Entry 4J3S (X-ray diffraction, 1.75 A resolution); this record covers chain A.

== Chain A ==
Name: Limit dextrinase
Organism: Hordeum vulgare
Notes: EC 3.2.1.41
UniProtKB: Q9FYY0 (Q9FYY0_HORVU); residues 2-885 here correspond to UniProt positions 22-905 (UniProt number = residue number + 20)
Chain sequence (905 residues; numbered -19 to 885; the number before each row is that of its first residue; numbers below 1 keep their minus sign (Met-19 is residue -19)):
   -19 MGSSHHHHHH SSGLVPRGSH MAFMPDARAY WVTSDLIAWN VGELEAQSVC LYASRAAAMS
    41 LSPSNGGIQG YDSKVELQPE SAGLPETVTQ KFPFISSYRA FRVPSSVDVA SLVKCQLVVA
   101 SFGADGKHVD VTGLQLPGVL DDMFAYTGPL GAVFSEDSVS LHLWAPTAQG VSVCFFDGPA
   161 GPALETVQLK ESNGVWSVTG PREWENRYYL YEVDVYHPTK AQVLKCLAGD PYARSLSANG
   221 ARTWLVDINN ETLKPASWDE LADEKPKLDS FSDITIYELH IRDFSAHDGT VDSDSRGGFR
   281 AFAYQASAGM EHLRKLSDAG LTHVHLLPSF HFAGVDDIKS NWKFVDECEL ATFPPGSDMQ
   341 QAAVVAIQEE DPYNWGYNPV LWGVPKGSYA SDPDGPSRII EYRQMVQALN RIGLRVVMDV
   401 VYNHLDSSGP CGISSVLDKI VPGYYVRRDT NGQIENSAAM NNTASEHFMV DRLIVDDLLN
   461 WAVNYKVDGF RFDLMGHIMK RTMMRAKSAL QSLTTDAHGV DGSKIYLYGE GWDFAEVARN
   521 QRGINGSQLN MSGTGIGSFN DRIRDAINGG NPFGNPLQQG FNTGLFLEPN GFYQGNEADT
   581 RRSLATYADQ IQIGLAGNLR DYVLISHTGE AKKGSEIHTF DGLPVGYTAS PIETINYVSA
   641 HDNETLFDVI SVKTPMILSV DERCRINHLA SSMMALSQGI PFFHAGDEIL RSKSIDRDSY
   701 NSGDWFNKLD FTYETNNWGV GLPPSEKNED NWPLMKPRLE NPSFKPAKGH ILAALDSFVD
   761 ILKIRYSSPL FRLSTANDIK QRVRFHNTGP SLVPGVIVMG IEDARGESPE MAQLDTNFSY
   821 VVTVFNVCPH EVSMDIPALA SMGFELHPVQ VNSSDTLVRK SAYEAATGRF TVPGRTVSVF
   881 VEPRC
Disordered / not traced: -19 to 4, 23-27, 40-48, 103-108, 573-578, 885
Sequence notes: expression tag (-19 to 1)
Metal / ion sites: Ca2+: Gln348, Asp351, Tyr353, Asn701
From the paper describing this entry:
  - binding site for alpha-D-glucopyranose: Lys247, Arg294, Ser297, Asp298, Leu301, Arg391, Trp512, Phe553, Arg582
  - catalytic residues: Asp473, Glu510, Asp642 (citing earlier work)
  - mutagenesis - M440G: unchanged catalytic activity on pullulan
  - mutagenesis - M440G (2.6-fold): decreased catalytic activity on amylopectin
  - specificity-determining residues: Trp512, Phe553 (proposed by the authors, not directly observed)

== Overview ==
Gln348, Asp351, Tyr353 and Asn701 coordinate Ca2+. From the paper: catalytic residues Asp473, Glu510 and
Asp642; M440G reduces catalytic activity on amylopectin.
Chain A is Limit dextrinase (Hordeum vulgare); the structure, Crystal structure of barley limit dextrinase
soaked with 300mM maltotetraose, was determined by X-ray diffraction (same publication as 4J3T, 4J3U, 4J3V,
4J3W and 4J3X).
